Entry 5S5K (X-ray diffraction, 2.41 A resolution); this record covers chains C and E of the 6 polymer chains in the assembly.

[Chain C]
Protein: Tubulin alpha-1B chain
Source organism: Bos taurus
UniProt: P81947 (TBA1B_BOVIN); residues 1-451 here = UniProt positions 1-451
Amino-acid sequence (451 residues; numbered 1 to 451; the number before each row is that of its first residue):
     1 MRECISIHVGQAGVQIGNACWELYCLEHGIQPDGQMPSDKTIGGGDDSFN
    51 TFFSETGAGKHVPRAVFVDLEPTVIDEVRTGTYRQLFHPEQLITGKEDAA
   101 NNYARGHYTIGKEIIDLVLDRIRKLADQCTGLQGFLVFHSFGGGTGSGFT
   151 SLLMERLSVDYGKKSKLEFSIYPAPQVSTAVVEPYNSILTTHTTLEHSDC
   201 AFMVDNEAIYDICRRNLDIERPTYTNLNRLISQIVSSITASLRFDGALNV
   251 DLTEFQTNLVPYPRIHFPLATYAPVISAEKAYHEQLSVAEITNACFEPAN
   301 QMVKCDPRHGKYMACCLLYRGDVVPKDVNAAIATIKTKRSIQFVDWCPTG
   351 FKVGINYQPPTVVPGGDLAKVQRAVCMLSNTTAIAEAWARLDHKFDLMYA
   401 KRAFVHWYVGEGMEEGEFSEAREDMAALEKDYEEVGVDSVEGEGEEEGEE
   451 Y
Disordered / not traced: 441-451
Ion coordination: Ca2+ site 1: D39, T41, G44, E55; Ca2+ site 2: E284 (shared with 1 residue of chain B)
Ligand contacts:
  - GTP (guanosine-5'-triphosphate): G10, Q11, A12, Q15, I16, D69, D98, A99, A100, N101, S140, G142, G143, G144, T145, G146, I171, P173, V177, S178, T179, E183, N206, Y224, L227, N228, I231
  - S6V (1-[2-(2-oxidanylidenepyrrolidin-1-yl)ethyl]-3-phenyl-urea): C4, Q133, G134, L136, S165, L167, L242, L252, T253, Q256, T257

[Chain E]
Protein: Stathmin-4
Source organism: Rattus norvegicus
UniProt: P63043 (STMN4_RAT); residues 5-145 here correspond to UniProt positions 49-189 (UniProt number = residue number + 44)
Amino-acid sequence (143 residues; row label = number of the first residue in the row):
     3 MADMEVIELNKCTSGQSFEVILKPPSFDGVPEFNASLPRRRDPSLEEIQK
    53 KLEAAEERRKYQEAELLKHLAEKREHEREVIQKAIEENNNFIKMAKEKLA
   103 QKMESNKENREAHLAAMLERLQEKDKHAEEVRKNKELKEEASR
Disordered / not traced: 3-5, 29-43, 144-145
Construct notes: initiating methionine (3); expression tag (4)
UniProt features mapped onto this chain:
  - modified residue: S46 (Phosphoserine)

[Interface between chain C and chain E]
Residue-residue contacts (34):
  H107(C) with K104(E); M105(E)
  Y108(C) with K104(E); M105(E), hydrophobic; N108(E)
  T109(C) with R112(E)
  K112(C) with M105(E)
  L152(C) with L101(E), hydrophobic
  E155(C) with L101(E); K104(E), salt bridge
  R156(C) with L101(E)
  S158(C) with F93(E); I94(E)
  V159(C) with I94(E); K98(E)
  G162(C) with N90(E); I94(E)
  K163(C) with N90(E), hydrogen bond (backbone-side chain); F93(E)
  T193(C) with K104(E)
  E196(C) with F93(E)
  H197(C) with F93(E); A97(E)
  V409(C) with H115(E), hydrogen bond (backbone-side chain)
  G410(C) with R112(E); H115(E)
  E411(C) with N108(E), hydrogen bond (backbone-side chain); R112(E), salt bridge
  G412(C) with N108(E), hydrogen bond (backbone-side chain); N111(E), hydrogen bond (backbone-side chain); R112(E)
  M413(C) with N108(E)
  E414(C) with S107(E); N111(E), hydrogen bond
Other interface residues (no listed pair), chain C (21 interface residues in all): E417
Other interface residues (no listed pair), chain E (14 interface residues in all): K100

[Overview]
The interface between chain C and chain E involves 21 residues on one side and 14 on the other, with 6
hydrogen bonds and 2 salt bridges. Among the polar pairs are E155(C)-K104(E), E411(C)-R112(E) and
K163(C)-N90(E). Chain C binds GTP and compound S6V.
Here chain C is Tubulin alpha-1B chain (Bos taurus) and chain E is Stathmin-4 (Rattus norvegicus). Entry 5S5K
(Tubulin-Z2472938267-complex) was determined by X-ray diffraction together with 5S4L, 5S4M, 5S4N, 5S4O, 5S4P,
5S4Q and 52 further entries from the same study.
